6WHC - chains B and N of the 6 polymer chains in the assembly; structure by electron microscopy, 3.40 A resolution.

== Chain B ==
Protein: Guanine nucleotide-binding protein G(I)/G(S)/G(T) subunit beta-1
Source organism: Homo sapiens
UniProt: P62873 (GBB1_HUMAN); residues 1-340 here = UniProt positions 1-340
Chain sequence (340 residues; row label = number of the first residue in the row):
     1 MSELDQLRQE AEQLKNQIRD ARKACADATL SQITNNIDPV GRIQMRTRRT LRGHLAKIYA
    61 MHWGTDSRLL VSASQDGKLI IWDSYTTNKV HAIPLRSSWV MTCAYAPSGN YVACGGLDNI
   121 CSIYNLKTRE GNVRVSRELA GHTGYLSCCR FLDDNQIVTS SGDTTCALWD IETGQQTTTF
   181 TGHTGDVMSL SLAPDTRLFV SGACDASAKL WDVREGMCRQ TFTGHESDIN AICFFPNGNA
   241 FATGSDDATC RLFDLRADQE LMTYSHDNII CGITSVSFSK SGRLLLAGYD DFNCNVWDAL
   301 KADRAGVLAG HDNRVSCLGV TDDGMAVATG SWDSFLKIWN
Disordered / not traced: 1-8

== Chain N ==
Protein: Nanobody35
Source organism: Lama glama
Notes: antibody fragment or engineered binder
Chain sequence (138 residues; each row starts with the number of its first residue):
     1 QVQLQESGGG LVQPGGSLRL SCAASGFTFS NYKMNWVRQA PGKGLEWVSD ISQSGASISY
    61 TGSVKGRFTI SRDNAKNTLY LQMNSLKPED TAVYYCARCP APFTRDCFDV TSTTYAYRGQ
   121 GTQVTVSSHH HHHHEPEA
Disordered / not traced: 129-138
Disulfides: C22-C96, C99-C107

== Interface between chain B and chain N ==
Pairs across the interface (21):
  T184(B) - T114(N)
  C204(B) - A116(N)
  C204(B) - Y117(N)  hydrogen bond (backbone-side chain)
  D205(B) - A116(N)
  D205(B) - Y117(N)
  A206(B) - Y117(N)
  T223(B) - Q1(N)
  E226(B) - V2(N)
  E226(B) - G26(N)
  E226(B) - F27(N)
  E226(B) - T28(N)
  E226(B) - Y32(N)  hydrogen bond
  E226(B) - R98(N)  hydrogen bond (backbone-side chain)
  S227(B) - P100(N)  hydrogen bond (side chain-backbone)
  S227(B) - A101(N)
  S227(B) - Y117(N)  hydrogen bond (backbone-side chain)
  D228(B) - Y117(N)  hydrogen bond
  D246(B) - A101(N)
  D246(B) - P102(N)
  D247(B) - Y32(N)
  I270(B) - F103(N)  hydrophobic
Also at the interface, not in a pair above, chain B (12 interface residues in all): H225

== Overview ==
12 residues of chain B face 14 of chain N across their interface, with 6 hydrogen bonds. Among the polar pairs
are C204(B)-Y117(N), E226(B)-Y32(N) and E226(B)-R98(N).
Here chain B is Guanine nucleotide-binding protein G(I)/G(S)/G(T) subunit beta-1 (Homo sapiens) and chain N is
Nanobody35 (Lama glama). Entry 6WHC (CryoEM Structure of the glucagon receptor with a dual-agonist peptide)
was determined by electron microscopy.
